Entry 4FLN (X-ray diffraction, 2.80 A resolution); this record covers chains B and E of the 6 polymer chains in the assembly.

[Chain B]
Name: Protease Do-like 2, chloroplastic
From: Arabidopsis thaliana
Notes: EC 3.4.21.-
Reference sequence: O82261 (DEGP2_ARATH); residue numbers follow UniProt; this construct covers 71-607
Sequence (539 residues; row label = number of the first residue in the row):
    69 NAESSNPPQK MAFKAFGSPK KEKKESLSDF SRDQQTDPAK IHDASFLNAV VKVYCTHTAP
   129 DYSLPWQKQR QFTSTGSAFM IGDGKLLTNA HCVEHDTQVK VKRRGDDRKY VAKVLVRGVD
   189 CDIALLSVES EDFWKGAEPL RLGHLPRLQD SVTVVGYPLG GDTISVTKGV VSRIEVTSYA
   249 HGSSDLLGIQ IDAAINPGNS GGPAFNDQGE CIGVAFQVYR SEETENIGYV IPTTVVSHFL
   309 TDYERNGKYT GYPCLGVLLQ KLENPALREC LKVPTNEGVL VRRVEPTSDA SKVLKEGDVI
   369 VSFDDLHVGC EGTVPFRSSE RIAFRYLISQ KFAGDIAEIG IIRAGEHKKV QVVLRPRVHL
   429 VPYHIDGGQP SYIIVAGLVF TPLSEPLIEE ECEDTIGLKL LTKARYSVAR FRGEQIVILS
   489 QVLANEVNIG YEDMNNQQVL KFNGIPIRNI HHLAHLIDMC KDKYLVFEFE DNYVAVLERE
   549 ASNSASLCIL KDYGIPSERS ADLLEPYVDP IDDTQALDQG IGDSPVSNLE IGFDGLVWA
Disordered / not traced: 69-109, 288-291, 578-607
Differences from the reference sequence: expression tag (69-70)
Curated features (UniProtKB/Swiss-Prot):
  - active site (Charge relay system): His159, Asp190, Ser268
From the paper describing this entry:
  - catalytic residues: His159, Asp190, Ser268
  - self-association interface (contacts with another copy of this molecule); pairs are residue here / residue on that copy: Gln139-Ala492 (hydrogen bond), Gln139-Tyr561 (hydrogen bond), Glu331-Lys168 (salt bridge)

[Chain E]
Name: Unknown peptide
Sequence (20 residues; row label = number of the first residue in the row; X marks 18 residues of unknown identity (built as UNK)):
   100 XXXXXXXXXX XXXXDXWXXX

[Chain B / chain E interface]
Residue-residue contacts (6):
  Val325(B) - Trp116(E)
  Leu326(B) - Trp116(E)
  Leu327(B) - Asp114(E)
  Glu353(B) - Trp116(E)
  Arg393(B) - Trp116(E)
  Arg425(B) - Trp116(E)
Interface residues without a listed pair, chain B (26 interface residues in all): Ser252, Asp253, Leu254, Tyr320, Pro321, Cys322, Leu323, Gly324, Gln328, Lys329, Arg350, Arg351, Ile396, Ser397, Tyr431, Arg473, Tyr474, Ser475, Val476, Arg478

[In short]
26 residues of chain B face 2 of chain E across their interface. From UniProt: 3 active-site residues on chain
B. The paper reports catalytic residues His159(B), Asp190(B) and Ser268(B); a self-association interface
involving Gln139(B) and Glu331(B).
Here chain B is Protease Do-like 2, chloroplastic (Arabidopsis thaliana) and chain E is Unknown peptide. Entry
4FLN (Crystal structure of plant protease Deg2) was determined by X-ray diffraction.
